Entry 1X7I (X-ray diffraction, 1.70 A resolution); this record covers chains A and B.

# Chain A (and B)
Protein: Copper homeostasis protein cutC
Organism: Shigella flexneri 2a str. 301
Notes: chain B of this document is another copy of the same molecule, construct and numbering; everything in this record applies to it too
UniProt: P67825 (CUTC_SHIFL); residue numbers follow UniProt; this construct covers 1-248
Sequence (256 residues; each row starts with the number of its first residue):
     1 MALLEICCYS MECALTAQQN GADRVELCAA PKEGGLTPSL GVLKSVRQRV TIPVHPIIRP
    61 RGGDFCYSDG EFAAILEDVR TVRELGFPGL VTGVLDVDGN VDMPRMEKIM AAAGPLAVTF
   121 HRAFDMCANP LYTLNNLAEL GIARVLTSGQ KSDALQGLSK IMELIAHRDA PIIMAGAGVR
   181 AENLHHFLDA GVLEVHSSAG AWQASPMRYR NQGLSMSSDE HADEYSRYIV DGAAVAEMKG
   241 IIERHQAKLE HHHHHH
Unresolved in the structure: 211-222, 249-256 (chain B: 212-223, 251-256)
Construct notes: expression tag (249-256)
Cystine bridges: C8-C13

# How chain A and chain B interact
Residue-residue contacts (81; chain A residue first):
  M11(A) - G70(B)
  E12(A) - S68(B)  hydrogen bond
  E12(A) - G70(B)  hydrogen bond (side chain-backbone)
  A30(A) - A30(B)  hydrophobic
  A30(A) - E33(B)
  A30(A) - L36(B)  hydrophobic
  P31(A) - E33(B)
  K32(A) - K32(B)
  K32(A) - E33(B)  hydrogen bond (backbone-side chain)
  E33(A) - A30(B)
  E33(A) - P31(B)
  E33(A) - K32(B)  salt bridge
  L36(A) - A30(B)  hydrophobic
  T37(A) - S39(B)
  S39(A) - T37(B)
  S39(A) - D78(B)  hydrogen bond
  L40(A) - E77(B)
  L40(A) - D78(B)
  L40(A) - T81(B)
  G41(A) - A74(B)
  G41(A) - E77(B)
  G41(A) - D78(B)  hydrogen bond (backbone-side chain)
  V42(A) - A74(B)
  K44(A) - E77(B)  salt bridge
  R61(A) - R227(B)
  G63(A) - E224(B)
  G63(A) - Y225(B)
  D64(A) - S205(B)  hydrogen bond
  D64(A) - P206(B)
  D64(A) - M207(B)
  D64(A) - Y225(B)
  D64(A) - R227(B)  salt bridge
  C66(A) - R227(B)  hydrogen bond (backbone-side chain)
  S68(A) - E12(B)  hydrogen bond
  G70(A) - M11(B)
  G70(A) - E12(B)  hydrogen bond (backbone-side chain)
  A74(A) - G41(B)
  A74(A) - V42(B)  hydrophobic
  E77(A) - G41(B)
  E77(A) - K44(B)  salt bridge
  D78(A) - S39(B)  hydrogen bond
  D78(A) - L40(B)
  D78(A) - G41(B)  hydrogen bond (side chain-backbone)
  T81(A) - L40(B)
  D96(A) - M207(B)
  V97(A) - P206(B)
  V97(A) - M207(B)  hydrophobic
  V97(A) - R208(B)  hydrogen bond (backbone-backbone)
  V97(A) - Y209(B)  hydrogen bond (backbone-backbone)
  D98(A) - R208(B)  salt bridge
  D98(A) - Y209(B)
  G99(A) - Y209(B)
  D125(A) - N211(B)  hydrogen bond (backbone-side chain)
  M126(A) - Y209(B)
  M126(A) - N211(B)
  M126(A) - Y225(B)
  C127(A) - Y209(B)
  C127(A) - N211(B)  hydrogen bond (backbone-side chain)
  A128(A) - Y209(B)  hydrophobic
  Q150(A) - N211(B)
  S205(A) - D64(B)  hydrogen bond
  P206(A) - D64(B)
  P206(A) - V97(B)
  M207(A) - D64(B)
  M207(A) - C66(B)  hydrogen bond
  M207(A) - D96(B)
  M207(A) - V97(B)
  M207(A) - G99(B)
  R208(A) - V97(B)  hydrogen bond (backbone-backbone)
  R208(A) - D98(B)  salt bridge
  Y209(A) - V97(B)  hydrogen bond (backbone-backbone)
  Y209(A) - D98(B)
  Y209(A) - M126(B)
  Y209(A) - C127(B)
  Y209(A) - A128(B)
  E224(A) - G63(B)
  E224(A) - D64(B)  hydrogen bond (backbone-backbone)
  Y225(A) - M126(B)
  R227(A) - R61(B)
  R227(A) - D64(B)  salt bridge
  R227(A) - C66(B)  hydrogen bond (side chain-backbone)
Other interface residues (no listed pair), chain A (44 interface residues in all): P38, F65, D69, E71
Other interface residues (no listed pair), chain B (42 interface residues in all): P38, R59, D69

# Overview
44 residues of chain A face 42 of chain B across their interface; the contacts include 21 hydrogen bonds and 7
salt bridges. Among the polar pairs are E33(A)-K32(B), K44(A)-E77(B) and D64(A)-R227(B).
Chain A and chain B are both Copper homeostasis protein cutC (Shigella flexneri 2a str. 301); the structure,
Crystal structure of the native copper homeostasis protein (cutCm) with calcium binding from Shigella flexneri
2a ..., was determined by X-ray diffraction, deposited together with 1X8C.
